PDB entry 8XN2 | electron microscopy, 2.79 A resolution | chains A and B

== Chain A ==
Molecule: Angiotensin-converting enzyme 2
From: Homo sapiens
Notes: EC 3.4.17.23, 3.4.17.-
UniProtKB: Q9BYF1 (ACE2_HUMAN); residues 19-615 here = UniProt positions 19-615
Amino-acid sequence (603 residues; row label = number of the first residue in the row):
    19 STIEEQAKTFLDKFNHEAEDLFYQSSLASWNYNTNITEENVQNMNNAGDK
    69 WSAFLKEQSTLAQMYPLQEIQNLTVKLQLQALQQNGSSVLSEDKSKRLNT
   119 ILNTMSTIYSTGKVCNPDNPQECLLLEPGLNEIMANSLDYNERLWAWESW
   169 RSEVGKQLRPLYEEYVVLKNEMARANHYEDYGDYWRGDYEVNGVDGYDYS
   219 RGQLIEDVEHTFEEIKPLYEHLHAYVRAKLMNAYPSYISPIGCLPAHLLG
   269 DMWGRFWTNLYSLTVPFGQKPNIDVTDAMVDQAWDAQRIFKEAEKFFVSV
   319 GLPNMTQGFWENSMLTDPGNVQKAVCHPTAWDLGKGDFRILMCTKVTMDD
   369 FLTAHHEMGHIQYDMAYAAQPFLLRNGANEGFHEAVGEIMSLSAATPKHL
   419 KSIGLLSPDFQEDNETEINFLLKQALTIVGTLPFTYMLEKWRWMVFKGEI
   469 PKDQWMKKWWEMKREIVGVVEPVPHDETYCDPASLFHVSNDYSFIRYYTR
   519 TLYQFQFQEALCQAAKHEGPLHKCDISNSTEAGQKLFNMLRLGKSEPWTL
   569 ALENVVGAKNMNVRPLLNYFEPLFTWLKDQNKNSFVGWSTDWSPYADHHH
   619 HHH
Unresolved in the structure: 615-621
Disulfide bonds: C133-C141, C344-C361, C530-C542
Covalently attached groups: N-acetylglucosamine (NAG) linked to N53, N90, N103, N322, N432, N546
Sequence notes: expression tag (616-621)
Ion coordination: Zn2+: H374, H378, E402

== Chain B ==
Molecule: Spike protein S1
From: Severe acute respiratory syndrome coronavirus 2
Notes: fragment: rbd
UniProtKB: P0DTC2 (SPIKE_SARS2); residue numbers follow UniProt; this construct covers 319-541
Amino-acid sequence (229 residues; numbered 319 to 547; the number before each row is that of its first residue):
   319 RVQPTESIVRFPNITNLCPFHEVFNATTFASVYAWNRKRISNCVADYSVI
   369 YNFAPFFAFKCYGVSPTKLNDLCFTNVYADSFVIRGNEVSQIAPGQTGNI
   419 ADYNYKLPDDFTGCVIAWNSNKLDSKPSGNYNYLYRLLRKSKLKPFERDI
   469 STEIYQAGNKPCNGVAGPNCYSPLQSYGFRPTYGVGHQPYRVVVLSFELL
   519 HAPATVCGPKKSTNLVKNKCVNFHHHHHH
Unresolved in the structure: 319-331, 527-547
Disulfide bonds: C336-C361, C379-C432, C391-C525, C480-C488
Sequence notes: variant H339 (Gly in P0DTC2), T346 (Arg in P0DTC2), I368 (Leu in P0DTC2), F371 (Ser in P0DTC2), P373 (Ser in P0DTC2), F375 (Ser in P0DTC2), A376 (Thr in P0DTC2), N405 (Asp in P0DTC2), S408 (Arg in P0DTC2), N417 (Lys in P0DTC2), K440 (Asn in P0DTC2), P445 (Val in P0DTC2), S446 (Gly in P0DTC2), L456 (Phe in P0DTC2), K460 (Asn in P0DTC2), N477 (Ser in P0DTC2), K478 (Thr in P0DTC2), A484 (Glu in P0DTC2), P486 (Phe in P0DTC2), S490 (Phe in P0DTC2), R498 (Gln in P0DTC2), Y501 (Asn in P0DTC2), H505 (Tyr in P0DTC2); expression tag (542-547)

== Interface between chain A and chain B ==
Contacting residue pairs - 35 pairs, chain A then chain B:
  S19(A) - A475(B)
  S19(A) - N477(B)  hydrogen bond (backbone-side chain)
  Q24(A) - A475(B)  hydrogen bond (side chain-backbone)
  Q24(A) - G476(B)
  Q24(A) - N477(B)
  Q24(A) - N487(B)  hydrogen bond
  T27(A) - Y489(B)
  F28(A) - Y489(B)
  K31(A) - S490(B)
  K31(A) - L492(B)
  K31(A) - Q493(B)  hydrogen bond
  H34(A) - Y453(B)  hydrogen bond
  H34(A) - L455(B)
  H34(A) - Q493(B)
  H34(A) - S494(B)  hydrogen bond (side chain-backbone)
  E35(A) - Q493(B)
  D38(A) - Y449(B)  hydrogen bond
  D38(A) - R498(B)  salt bridge
  D38(A) - Y501(B)
  Y41(A) - R498(B)
  Y41(A) - T500(B)  hydrogen bond
  Y41(A) - Y501(B)  hydrophobic
  Q42(A) - Y449(B)  hydrogen bond
  Q42(A) - R498(B)
  M82(A) - N487(B)
  Y83(A) - N487(B)  hydrogen bond
  Y83(A) - Y489(B)
  N330(A) - T500(B)
  K353(A) - Y501(B)
  K353(A) - G502(B)
  K353(A) - H505(B)  hydrogen bond (backbone-side chain)
  G354(A) - G502(B)
  G354(A) - H505(B)
  D355(A) - T500(B)
  R357(A) - T500(B)
Also at the interface, not in a pair above, chain B (19 interface residues in all): N417, L456

== Summary ==
The interface between chain A and chain B involves 17 residues on one side and 19 on the other, with 11
hydrogen bonds and 1 salt bridge. Polar contacts include D38(A)-R498(B), S19(A)-N477(B) and Q24(A)-A475(B).
Chain A is Angiotensin-converting enzyme 2 (Homo sapiens) and chain B is Spike protein S1 (Severe acute
respiratory syndrome coronavirus 2); the structure, SARS-CoV-2 Omicron EG.5.1 RBD in complex with human ACE2
(local refined from the spike protein), was determined by electron microscopy together with 8WP8, 8XN3, 8XN5,
8XNF, 8XNK, 8Y16 and 8Y18 from the same study.
